PDB entry 7W43 | X-ray diffraction, 3.00 A resolution | chains B and F of the 12 polymer chains in the assembly

== Chain B (and F) ==
Protein: Uncharacterized ATPase YjoB
From: Bacillus subtilis (strain 168)
Notes: EC 3.-.-.-; fragment: N-terminal domain; chain F of this document is another copy of the same molecule, construct and numbering; everything in this record applies to it too
Reference sequence: O34703 (YJOB_BACSU); residue numbers follow UniProt; this construct covers 1-159
Sequence (161 residues; row label = number of the first residue in the row; numbers below 1 keep their minus sign (Gly-1 is residue -1)):
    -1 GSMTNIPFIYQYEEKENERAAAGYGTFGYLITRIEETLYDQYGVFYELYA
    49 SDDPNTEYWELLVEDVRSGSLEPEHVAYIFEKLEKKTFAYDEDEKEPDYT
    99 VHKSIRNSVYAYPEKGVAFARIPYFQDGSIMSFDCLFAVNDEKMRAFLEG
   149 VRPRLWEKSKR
Disordered / not traced: -1 to 3, 159 (chain F: -1 to 2, 159)
Construct notes: expression tag (-1 to 0)

== Chain B / chain F interface ==
Residue-residue contacts (25):
  Tyr27(B) - Gln9(F)  hydrogen bond (side chain-backbone)
  Leu28(B) - Ile7(F)
  Leu28(B) - Tyr8(F)  hydrophobic
  Arg31(B) - Phe6(F)
  Arg31(B) - Ile7(F)  hydrogen bond (side chain-backbone)
  Arg31(B) - Gln9(F)
  Ile32(B) - Ile7(F)  hydrophobic
  Thr35(B) - Ile7(F)
  His73(B) - Ile4(F)
  Val74(B) - Ile4(F)
  Val74(B) - Pro5(F)
  Ala75(B) - Ile4(F)  hydrophobic
  Ala75(B) - Pro5(F)
  Ala75(B) - Ile7(F)  hydrophobic
  Tyr76(B) - Ile4(F)  hydrophobic
  Tyr76(B) - Pro5(F)  hydrogen bond (backbone-backbone)
  Tyr76(B) - Phe6(F)
  Tyr76(B) - Ile7(F)  hydrogen bond (backbone-backbone)
  Ile77(B) - Ile7(F)
  Ile77(B) - Tyr8(F)  hydrogen bond (backbone-backbone)
  Phe78(B) - Tyr8(F)  hydrophobic
  Glu79(B) - Phe6(F)
  Glu79(B) - Tyr8(F)
  Lys83(B) - Phe6(F)
  Lys101(B) - Ile4(F)
Other interface residues (no listed pair), chain B (15 interface residues in all): Val107
Other interface residues (no listed pair), chain F (7 interface residues in all): Tyr10

== Summary ==
The interface between chain B and chain F involves 15 residues on one side and 7 on the other; the contacts
include 5 hydrogen bonds. Polar contacts include Tyr27(B)-Gln9(F), Arg31(B)-Ile7(F) and Tyr76(B)-Pro5(F).
Both chains are Uncharacterized ATPase YjoB (Bacillus subtilis (strain 168)). Entry 7W43 (Crystal structure of
Bacillus subtilis YjoB N-terminal domain) was determined by X-ray diffraction, deposited together with 7W42
and 7W46.
